Entry 8YAJ (electron microscopy, 3.20 A resolution); this record covers chains C and I of the 6 polymer chains in the assembly.

Chain C (and I):
Protein: Alpha-tubulin N-acetyltransferase 2
Source organism: Caenorhabditis elegans
Notes: EC 2.3.1.108; chain I of this document is another copy of the same molecule, construct and numbering; everything in this record applies to it too
UniProt: Q23192 (ATAT2_CAEEL); residue numbers follow UniProt; this construct covers 1-263
Sequence (263 residues; row label = number of the first residue in the row):
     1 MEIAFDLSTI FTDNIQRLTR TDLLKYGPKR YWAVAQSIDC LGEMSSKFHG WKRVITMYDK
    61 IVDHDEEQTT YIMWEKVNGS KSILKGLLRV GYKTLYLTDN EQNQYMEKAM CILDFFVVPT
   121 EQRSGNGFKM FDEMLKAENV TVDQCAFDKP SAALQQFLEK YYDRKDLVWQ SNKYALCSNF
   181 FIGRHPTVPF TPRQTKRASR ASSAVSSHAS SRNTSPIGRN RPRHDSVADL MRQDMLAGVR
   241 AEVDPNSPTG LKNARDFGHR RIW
Disordered / not traced: 190-263 (chain I: 1-213)
Small-molecule neighbours: piperazine-N,n'-bis(2-ethanesulfonic acid) (PIN): Phe48, His49, Phe115, Val117, Glu121, Gln122, Gly125, Asn126, Gly127, Phe128, Ser151, Ala153, Leu154, Phe157, Tyr161

Interface between chain C and chain I:
Contacting residue pairs - 16 pairs, chain C then chain I:
  Leu24(C) with Ile217(I), hydrophobic
  Pro28(C) with Gly218(I); Arg219(I); Arg223(I)
  Lys29(C) with Arg223(I)
  Ala35(C) with Asn220(I), hydrogen bond (backbone-side chain)
  Gln36(C) with Asn220(I)
  Asp39(C) with Asn220(I), hydrogen bond; His224(I), salt bridge
  Phe48(C) with Ala241(I), hydrogen bond (backbone-backbone)
  His49(C) with Ala241(I)
  Tyr58(C) with Gly218(I)
  Asp59(C) with Gly218(I); Arg219(I); Asn220(I), hydrogen bond (side chain-backbone); Arg221(I), hydrogen bond (side chain-backbone)
Also at the interface, not in a pair above, chain C (14 interface residues in all): Trp32, Met57, Val62, Asp63
Also at the interface, not in a pair above, chain I (11 interface residues in all): Ser215, Pro222, Arg240

Summary:
14 residues of chain C and 11 residues of chain I are in contact; the contacts include 5 hydrogen bonds and 1
salt bridge. Among the polar pairs are Asp39(C)-His224(I), Ala35(C)-Asn220(I) and Asp39(C)-Asn220(I). Bound to
chain C: piperazine-N,n'-bis(2-ethanesulfonic acid).
Both chains are Alpha-tubulin N-acetyltransferase 2 (Caenorhabditis elegans). Entry 8YAJ (ATAT-2 bound
MEC-12/MEC-7 microtubule without acetyl-CoA) was determined by electron microscopy, deposited together with
8Y9F, 8YAL and 8YAR.
